PDB entry 8BTT | X-ray diffraction, 2.60 A resolution | chain A

== Chain A ==
Protein: RNA-splicing ligase RtcB homolog
From: Homo sapiens
Notes: EC 6.5.1.8
UniProtKB: Q9Y3I0 (RTCB_HUMAN); numbering as in UniProt (aligned over 1-505)
Amino-acid sequence (530 residues; row label = number of the first residue in the row; numbers below 1 keep their minus sign (Met-24 is residue -24)):
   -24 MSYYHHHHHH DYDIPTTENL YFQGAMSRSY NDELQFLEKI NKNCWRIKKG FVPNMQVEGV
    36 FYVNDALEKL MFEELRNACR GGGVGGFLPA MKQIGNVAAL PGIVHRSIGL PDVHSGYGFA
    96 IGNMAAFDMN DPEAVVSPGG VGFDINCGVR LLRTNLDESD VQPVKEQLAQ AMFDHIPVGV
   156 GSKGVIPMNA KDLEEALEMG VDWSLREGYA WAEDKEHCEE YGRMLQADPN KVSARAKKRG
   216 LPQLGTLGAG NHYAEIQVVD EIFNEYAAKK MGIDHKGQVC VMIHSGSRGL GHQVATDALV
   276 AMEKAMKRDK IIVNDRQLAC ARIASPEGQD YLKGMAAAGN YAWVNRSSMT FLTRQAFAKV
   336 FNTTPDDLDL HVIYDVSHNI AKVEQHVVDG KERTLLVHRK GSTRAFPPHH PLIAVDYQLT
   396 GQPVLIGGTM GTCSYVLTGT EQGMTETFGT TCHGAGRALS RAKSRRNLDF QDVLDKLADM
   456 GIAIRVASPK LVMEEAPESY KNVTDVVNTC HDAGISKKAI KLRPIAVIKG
Disordered / not traced: -24 to -10, 154-158, 434-445, 467-474
Construct notes: initiating methionine (-24); expression tag (-23 to 0)
Metal / ion sites: Mn2+: Cys122, His259, His353
Curated features (UniProtKB/Swiss-Prot):
  - active site: His428 (GMP-histidine intermediate)
  - binding site (Mn(2+)): Asp119, Cys122, His227, His259, His353
  - binding site (GMP): Asn226 to Glu230, His353, Asn354, Gly402 to Met405, Ser409, His428 to Gly431, Lys504
  - modified residue: Ser300 (Phosphoserine)
  - cross-link: Lys496 (Glycyl lysine isopeptide (Lys-Gly) (interchain with G-Cter in SUMO2))
  - mutagenesis: Cys122 (C122A: Abolishes tRNA ligase activity)
Reported in the primary citation:
  - Mn2+ coordination: Cys122, His259, His353
  - conformationally variable residues (loop rearrangement, side-chain flip): Leu45 to Pro64, Ile151 to Ala165, Gln218 to Tyr228
  - mutagenesis - C122A, H353A: abolished catalytic activity
  - mutagenesis - D119A, H227A, H259A: decreased catalytic activity

== In short ==
Cys122, His259 and His353 coordinate Mn2+. From UniProt: active-site residue His428, 5 Mn2+-binding residues,
17 GMP-binding residues and one mutagenesis site. From the paper: D119A, H227A and H259A reduce catalytic
activity; Mn2+ coordination by Cys122, His259 and His353; 5 substitutions were tested in all.
Chain A is RNA-splicing ligase RtcB homolog (Homo sapiens); the structure, Structure of human RTCB, was
determined by X-ray diffraction together with 8ODO and 8BTX from the same study.
